Entry 8GJT (X-ray diffraction, 3.50 A resolution); this record covers chain A.

# Chain A
Molecule: HIV-1 LM/HT Clade A/E CRF01 gp120 core
Organism: Human immunodeficiency virus 1
UniProt: A0A0M3KKW9 (A0A0M3KKW9_9HIV1); the author numbering skips numbers that UniProt does not, so the offset changes along the chain: 44-123 = UniProt 1-80; 197-301 = UniProt 81-185; 318-355 = UniProt 186-223; 357-396 = UniProt 224-263; 1 more segments
Amino-acid sequence (355 residues; each row starts with the number of its first residue; note: 96 numbers in that range are skipped by the numbering (no residue carries them; nothing is unmodelled there)):
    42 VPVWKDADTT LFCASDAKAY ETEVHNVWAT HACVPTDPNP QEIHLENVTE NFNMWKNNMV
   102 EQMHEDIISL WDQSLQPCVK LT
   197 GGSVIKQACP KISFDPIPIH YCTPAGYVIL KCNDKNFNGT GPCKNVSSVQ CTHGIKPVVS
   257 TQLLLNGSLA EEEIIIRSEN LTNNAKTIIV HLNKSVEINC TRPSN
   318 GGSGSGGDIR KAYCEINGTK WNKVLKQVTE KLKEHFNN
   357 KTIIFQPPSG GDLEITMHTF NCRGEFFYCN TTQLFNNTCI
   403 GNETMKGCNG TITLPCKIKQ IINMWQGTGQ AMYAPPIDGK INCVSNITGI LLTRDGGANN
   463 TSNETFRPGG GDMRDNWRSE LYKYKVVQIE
Not modelled in the structure: 42-44, 197-200, 318-324, 403-408
Construct notes: expression tag (42-43); engineered mutation Tyr-61 (His18 in A0A0M3KKW9), His-105 (Gln62 in A0A0M3KKW9), Ile-108 (Val65 in A0A0M3KKW9), Thr-375 (His242 in A0A0M3KKW9), Asp-474 (Asn335 in A0A0M3KKW9), Met-475 (Ile336 in A0A0M3KKW9), Arg-476 (Lys337 in A0A0M3KKW9)
Disulfide bonds: Cys-54/Cys-74, Cys-119/Cys-205, Cys-218/Cys-247, Cys-228/Cys-239, Cys-296/Cys-331, Cys-378/Cys-445, Cys-385/Cys-418, Cys-395/Cys-410
Covalent attachments: N-acetylglucosamine (NAG) linked to Asn-234, Asn-241, Asn-262, Asn-276, Asn-289, Asn-295, Asn-355, Asn-386, Asn-448, Asn-461
Ligand contacts: ZNF ((3S)-N-(4-chloro-3-fluorophenyl)-1-[(3R,5S)-3,4,5-trimethylpiperazine-1-carbonyl]piperidine-3-carboxamide): Val-255, Ser-256, Thr-257, Asp-368, Glu-370, Thr-375, Phe-376, Asn-377, Phe-382, Ile-424, Asn-425, Met-426, Trp-427, Gln-428, Gly-429, Thr-430, Gly-473, Asp-474, Met-475
Reported in the primary citation:
  - binding site for ZNF: Asp-368, Glu-370, Met-426, Trp-427, Gln-428

# Summary
Bound to chain A: compound ZNF. N-acetylglucosamine is covalently linked to Asn-234, Asn-241, Asn-262,
Asn-276, Asn-289 and Asn-295 and 4 more. From the paper: a binding site for ZNF at Asp-368, Glu-370 and
Met-426 among others.
Chain A is HIV-1 LM/HT Clade A/E CRF01 gp120 core (Human immunodeficiency virus 1); the structure, Crystal
Structure of HIV-1 LM/HT Clade A/E CRF01 GP120 Core in Complex with TFH-I-116-D1, was determined by X-ray
diffraction, deposited together with 8GCZ, 8GD1, 8GD3 and 8GD5.
